6X3V - chains B and I of the 9 polymer chains in the assembly; structure by electron microscopy, 3.50 A resolution.

# Chain B
Name: Gamma-aminobutyric acid receptor subunit alpha-1
Source organism: Homo sapiens
UniProt: P14867 (GBRA1_HUMAN); the construct has insertions or renumbered stretches relative to UniProt, so the offset changes along the chain: 1-312 = UniProt 28-339; 320-358 = UniProt 418-456
Amino-acid sequence (358 residues; each row starts with the number of its first residue):
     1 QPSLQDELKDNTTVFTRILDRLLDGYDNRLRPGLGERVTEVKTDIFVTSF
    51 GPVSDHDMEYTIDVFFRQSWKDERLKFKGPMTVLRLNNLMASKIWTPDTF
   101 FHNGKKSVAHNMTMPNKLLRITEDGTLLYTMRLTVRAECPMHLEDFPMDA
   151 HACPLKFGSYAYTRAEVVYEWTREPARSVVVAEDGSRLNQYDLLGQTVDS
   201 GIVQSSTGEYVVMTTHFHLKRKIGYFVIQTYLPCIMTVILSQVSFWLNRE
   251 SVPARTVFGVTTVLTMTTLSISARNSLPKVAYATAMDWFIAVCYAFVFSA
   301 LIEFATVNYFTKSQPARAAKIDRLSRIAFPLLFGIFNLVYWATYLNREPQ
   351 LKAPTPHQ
Disordered / not traced: 1-9, 348-358
Sequence notes: linker (313-319)
Disulfide bonds: Cys-139/Cys-153
Covalent attachments: glycan linked to Asn-111
Small-molecule neighbours:
  - gamma-amino-butanoic acid (ABU): Phe-65, Arg-67, Leu-118, Thr-130
  - Etomidate (V8D): Ile-228, Gln-229, Leu-232, Pro-233, Met-236
What the authors report for this chain:
  - binding site for Etomidate: Pro-233

# Chain I
Name: Kappa Fab Light Chain
Source organism: Mus musculus
Notes: antibody fragment or engineered binder
Amino-acid sequence (213 residues; numbered 1 to 213; the number before each row is that of its first residue):
     1 NIVMTQSPKSMSMSVGERVTLSCKASEYVGTYVSWYQQKPEQSPKLLIYG
    51 ASNRYTGVPDRFTGSGSATDFTLTIGSVQAEDLADYHCGQSYSYPTFGAG
   101 TKLELKRADAAPTVSIFPPSSEQLTSGGASVVCFLNNFYPKDINVKWKID
   151 GSERQNGVLNSWTDQDSKDSTYSMSSTLTLTKDEYERHNSYTCEATHKTS
   201 TSPIVKSFNRNEC
Disordered / not traced: 106-213
Disulfide bonds: Cys-23/Cys-88

# Interface between chain B and chain I
Contacting residue pairs - 16 pairs, chain B then chain I:
  Trp-171(B) with Tyr-32(I), hydrogen bond
  Glu-174(B) with Tyr-94(I)
  Pro-175(B) with Tyr-32(I); Ser-91(I); Tyr-92(I)
  Ala-176(B) with Tyr-92(I), hydrogen bond (backbone-backbone)
  Arg-177(B) with Tyr-94(I)
  Thr-197(B) with Tyr-28(I); Tyr-92(I)
  Val-198(B) with Tyr-28(I); Tyr-92(I)
  Asp-199(B) with Tyr-28(I); Gly-30(I); Thr-31(I), hydrogen bond
  Ser-200(B) with Thr-31(I), hydrogen bond (backbone-side chain); Tyr-32(I)
Other interface residues (no listed pair), chain B (11 interface residues in all): Glu-170, Gln-196
Other interface residues (no listed pair), chain I (8 interface residues in all): Ser-93

# Overview
The interface between chain B and chain I involves 11 residues on one side and 8 on the other; the contacts
include 4 hydrogen bonds. Polar contacts include Trp-171(B)/Tyr-32(I), Asp-199(B)/Thr-31(I) and
Ser-200(B)/Thr-31(I). Ligands of chain B: gamma-amino-butanoic acid and Etomidate. From the paper: a binding
site for Etomidate at Pro-233(B).
Here chain B is Gamma-aminobutyric acid receptor subunit alpha-1 (Homo sapiens) and chain I is Kappa Fab Light
Chain (Mus musculus). Entry 6X3V (Human GABAA receptor alpha1-beta2-gamma2 subtype in complex with GABA plus
etomidate) was determined by electron microscopy (same publication as 6X3S, 6X3T, 6X3U, 6X3W, 6X3X, 6X3Z and
6X40).
